PDB entry 5VHJ | electron microscopy, 8.50 A resolution (very low resolution: no residue pairs are listed; an interface is given only as per-side residue counts) | chains A and B of the 8 polymer chains in the assembly

Chain A:
Molecule: 26S proteasome regulatory subunit 7
Organism: Homo sapiens
UniProt: P35998 (PRS7_HUMAN); residue numbers follow UniProt; this construct covers 180-424
Chain sequence (245 residues; row label = number of the first residue in the row):
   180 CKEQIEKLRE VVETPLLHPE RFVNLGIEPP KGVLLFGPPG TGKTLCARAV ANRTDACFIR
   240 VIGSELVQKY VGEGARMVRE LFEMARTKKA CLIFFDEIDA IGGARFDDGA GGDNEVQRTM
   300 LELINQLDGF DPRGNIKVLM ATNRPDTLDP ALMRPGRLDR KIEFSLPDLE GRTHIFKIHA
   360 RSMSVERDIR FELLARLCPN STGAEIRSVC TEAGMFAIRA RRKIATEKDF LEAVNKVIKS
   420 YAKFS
Not modelled in the structure: 180, 284-291, 401-424

Chain B:
Molecule: 26S proteasome regulatory subunit 4
Organism: Homo sapiens
UniProt: P62191 (PRS4_HUMAN); residue numbers follow UniProt; this construct covers 167-432
Chain sequence (266 residues; row label = number of the first residue in the row):
   167 TDPLVTVMKV EKAPQETYAD IGGLDNQIQE IKESVELPLT HPEYYEEMGI KPPKGVILYG
   227 PPGTGKTLLA KAVANQTSAT FLRVVGSELI QKYLGDGPKL VRELFRVAEE HAPSIVFIDE
   287 IDAIGTKRYD SNSGGEREIQ RTMLELLNQL DGFDSRGDVK VIMATNRIET LDPALIRPGR
   347 IDRKIEFPLP DEKTKKRIFQ IHTSRMTLAD DVTLDDLIMA KDDLSGADIK AICTEAGLMA
   407 LRERRMKVTN EDFKKSKENV LYKKQE
Not modelled in the structure: 167-189, 292-300, 411-432

Chain A / chain B interface:
At this resolution (8 A) residue pairs are not listed: 19 residues of chain A and 13 of chain B lie at the interface.

Summary:
19 residues of chain A face 13 of chain B across their interface.
Here chain A is 26S proteasome regulatory subunit 7 and chain B is 26S proteasome regulatory subunit 4, both
from Homo sapiens. Entry 5VHJ (Conformational Landscape of the p28-Bound Human Proteasome Regulatory Particle)
was determined by electron microscopy (same publication as 5VGZ, 5VHF, 5VHH, 5VHI, 5VHM, 5VHN and 5 further
entries).
